PDB entry 7R89 | electron microscopy, 2.60 A resolution | chains B and D of the 4 polymer chains in the assembly

# Chain B
Name: ATP-binding cassette sub-family G member 8
Organism: Homo sapiens
Notes: EC 7.6.2.-
UniProt: Q9H221 (ABCG8_HUMAN); numbering as in UniProt (aligned over 1-673)
Chain sequence (715 residues; numbered 1 to 715; the number before each row is that of its first residue):
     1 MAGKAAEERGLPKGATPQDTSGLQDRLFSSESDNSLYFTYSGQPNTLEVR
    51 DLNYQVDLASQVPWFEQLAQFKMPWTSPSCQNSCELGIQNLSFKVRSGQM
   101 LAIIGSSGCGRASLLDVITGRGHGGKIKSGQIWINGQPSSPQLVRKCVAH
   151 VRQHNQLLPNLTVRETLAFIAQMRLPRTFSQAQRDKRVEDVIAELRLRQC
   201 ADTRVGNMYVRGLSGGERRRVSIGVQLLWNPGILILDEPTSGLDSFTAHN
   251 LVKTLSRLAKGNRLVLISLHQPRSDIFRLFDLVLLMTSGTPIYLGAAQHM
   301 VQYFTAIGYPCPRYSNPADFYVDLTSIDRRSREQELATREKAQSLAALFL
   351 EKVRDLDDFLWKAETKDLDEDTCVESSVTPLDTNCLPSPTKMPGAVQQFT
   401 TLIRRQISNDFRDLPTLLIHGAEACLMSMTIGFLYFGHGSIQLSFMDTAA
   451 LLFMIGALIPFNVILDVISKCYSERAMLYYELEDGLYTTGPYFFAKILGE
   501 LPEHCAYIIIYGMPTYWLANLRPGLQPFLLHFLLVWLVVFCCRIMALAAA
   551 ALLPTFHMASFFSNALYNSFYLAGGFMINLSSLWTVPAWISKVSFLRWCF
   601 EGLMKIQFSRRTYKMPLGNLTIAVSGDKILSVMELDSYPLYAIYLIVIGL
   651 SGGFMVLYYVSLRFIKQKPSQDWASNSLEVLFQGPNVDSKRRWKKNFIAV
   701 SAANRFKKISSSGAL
Unresolved in the structure: 1-25, 57-86, 123-125, 208-209, 326-391, 612-625, 670-715
Differences from the reference sequence: expression tag (674-715)
Residues lining bound ligands: ergosterol (ERG): Ile419, Glu423, Leu465
Swiss-Prot annotation at these positions:
  - glycosylation: Asn619 (N-linked (GlcNAc...) asparagine)
From the paper describing this entry:
  - mutagenesis - I419E, F561A: unchanged expression

# Chain D
Name: 2C7 Fab light chain
Organism: Mus musculus
Notes: antibody fragment or engineered binder
Chain sequence (234 residues; numbered 1 to 234; the number before each row is that of its first residue):
     1 MGWSCIILFLVATARTGVHSDIQMTQSPSSLSASLGERVSLTCRASQEIS
    51 GYLSWLQQKPDGTIQRLIYAAFSLDSGVPKRFSGSRSGSDYSLTISSLES
   101 EDLAHYYCLQYASYPCTFGGGTKLEIKRTVAAPSVFIFPPSDEQLKSGTA
   151 SVVCLLNNFYPREAKVQWKVDNALQSGNSQESVTEQDSKDSTYSLSSTLT
   201 LSKADYEKHKVYACEVTHQGLSSPVTKSFNRGEC
Unresolved in the structure: 1-21, 127-234
Disulfides: Cys43-Cys108

# Interface between chain B and chain D
Residue-residue contacts (21):
  Glu31(B) with Tyr114(D); Pro115(D)
  Ser32(B) with Tyr114(D)
  Asp33(B) with Tyr114(D)
  Arg164(B) with Ser50(D); Tyr52(D), hydrogen bond
  Glu189(B) with Tyr52(D), hydrogen bond
  Ile192(B) with Tyr52(D)
  Arg198(B) with Ile49(D); Ser50(D), hydrogen bond (backbone-side chain); Tyr52(D); Tyr111(D), hydrogen bond (side chain-backbone); Ala112(D)
  Gln199(B) with Ile22(D); Gln47(D), hydrogen bond; Glu48(D); Ser50(D); Ser113(D)
  Ala201(B) with Ser50(D)
  Asp202(B) with Ser50(D); Arg86(D), salt bridge
Other interface residues (no listed pair), chain B (11 interface residues in all): Cys200
Other interface residues (no listed pair), chain D (13 interface residues in all): Gly51

# Summary
11 residues of chain B face 13 of chain D across their interface; the contacts include 5 hydrogen bonds and 1
salt bridge. Polar pairs include Asp202(B)-Arg86(D), Arg164(B)-Tyr52(D) and Glu189(B)-Tyr52(D). Chain B binds
ergosterol. The paper reports that I419E and F561A of chain B leave expression unchanged.
Here chain B is ATP-binding cassette sub-family G member 8 (Homo sapiens) and chain D is 2C7 Fab light chain
(Mus musculus). Entry 7R89 (The structure of human ABCG5/ABCG8 purified from yeast) was determined by electron
microscopy (same publication as 7R87, 7R88, 7R8A and 7R8B).
